1H4D - chain A; structure by X-ray diffraction, 1.74 A resolution.

== Chain A ==
Molecule: Molybdopterin-guanine dinucleotide biosynthesis protein A
From: Escherichia coli
UniProt: P32173 (MOBA_ECOLI); numbering as in UniProt (aligned over 1-194)
Sequence (201 residues; row label = number of the first residue in the row):
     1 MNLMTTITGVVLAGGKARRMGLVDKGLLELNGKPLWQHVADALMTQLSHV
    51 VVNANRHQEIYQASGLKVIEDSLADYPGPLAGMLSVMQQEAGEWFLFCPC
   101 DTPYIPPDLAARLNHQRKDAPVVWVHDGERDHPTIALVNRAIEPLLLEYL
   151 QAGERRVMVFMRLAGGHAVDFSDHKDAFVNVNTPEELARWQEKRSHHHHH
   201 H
Unresolved in the structure: 1-3, 192-201
Sequence notes: engineered mutation L22 (Gly in P32173)
Swiss-Prot annotation at these positions:
  - binding site (GTP): L12 to G14, K25, N53, D71, D101
  - binding site (Mg(2+)): D101
  - mutagenesis: L12 to G14 (7.5-fold decrease in affinity for GTP and nearly no effect on catalytic activity. Displays a 3-fold decrease in activity with GTP and gains a low activity with CTP as substrate ...), G15 (G15L: Complete loss of catalytic activity. Still capable of binding MPT and MGD and interacting with both MoeA and MobB), R19 (R19A: Slight reduction in catalytic activity), K25 (K25A: Marked reduction in catalytic activity. Still capable of interacting with both MoeA and MobB), G78 (G78L: Nearly no effect on catalytic activity), P79 to G82 (11-fold decrease in affinity for GTP and nearly no effect on catalytic activity. Displays a 3-fold decrease in activity with GTP and gains a low activity with CTP as substrate ...), G82 (G82L: Slight reduction in catalytic activity), D101 (D101A: Complete loss of catalytic activity; D101N: Marked reduction in catalytic activity. Still capable of interacting with both MoeA and MobB), R156 (R156A: Nearly no effect on catalytic activity), N180 (N180D: Nearly no effect on catalytic activity), N182 (N182D: Nearly no effect on catalytic activity)
What the authors report for this chain:
  - mutagenesis - R19A, N180D/N182D, N182D: unchanged catalytic activity
  - mutagenesis - R19A: unchanged binding to MGD
  - mutagenesis - G15L, D101A: abolished catalytic activity
  - mutagenesis - D101A: decreased stability
  - mutagenesis - K25A, G82L: decreased catalytic activity
  - mutagenesis - G15L, K25A (2-fold), G78L, D101N: decreased binding to MGD
  - mutagenesis - G15L, K25A, G82L, D101N: increased binding to MoeA and MobB proteins
  - mutagenesis - D101N: decreased catalytic activity (nitrate reductase activity)

== Overview ==
UniProt lists 7 GTP-binding residues, Mg2+-binding residue D101 and 15 mutagenesis sites. From the paper:
G15L, K25A and G78L, among others, reduce binding to MGD; G15L, K25A and G82L, among others, increase binding
to MoeA and MobB proteins; 9 substitutions were tested in all.
Chain A is Molybdopterin-guanine dinucleotide biosynthesis protein A (Escherichia coli); the structure,
Biochemical and Structural Analysis of the Molybdenum Cofactor Biosynthesis protein MobA, was determined by
X-ray diffraction, deposited together with 1H4E, 1HJJ, 1HJL and 1H4C.
